PDB entry 7XAZ | X-ray diffraction, 3.00 A resolution | chains A and B

Chain A:
Protein: Angiotensin-converting enzyme 2
Organism: Homo sapiens
Notes: EC 3.4.17.23, 3.4.17.-
UniProtKB: Q9BYF1 (ACE2_HUMAN); residues 19-614 here = UniProt positions 19-614
Chain sequence (596 residues; numbered 19 to 614; the number before each row is that of its first residue):
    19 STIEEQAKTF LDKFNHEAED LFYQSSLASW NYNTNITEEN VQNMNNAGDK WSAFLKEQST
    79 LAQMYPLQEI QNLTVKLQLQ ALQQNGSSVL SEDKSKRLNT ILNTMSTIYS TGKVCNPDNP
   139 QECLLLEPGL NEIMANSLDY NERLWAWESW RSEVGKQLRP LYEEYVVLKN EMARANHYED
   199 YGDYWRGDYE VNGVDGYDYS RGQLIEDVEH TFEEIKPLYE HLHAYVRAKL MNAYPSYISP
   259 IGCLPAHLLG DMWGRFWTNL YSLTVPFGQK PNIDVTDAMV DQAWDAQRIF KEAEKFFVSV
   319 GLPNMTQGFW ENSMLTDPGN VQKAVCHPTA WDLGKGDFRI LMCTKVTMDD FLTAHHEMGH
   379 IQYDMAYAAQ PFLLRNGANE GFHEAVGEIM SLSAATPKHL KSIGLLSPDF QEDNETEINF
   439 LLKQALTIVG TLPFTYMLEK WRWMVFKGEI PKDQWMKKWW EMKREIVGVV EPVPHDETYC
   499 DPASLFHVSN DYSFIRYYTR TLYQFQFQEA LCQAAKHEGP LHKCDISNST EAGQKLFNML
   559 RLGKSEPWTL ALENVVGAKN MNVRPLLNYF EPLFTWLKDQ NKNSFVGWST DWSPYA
Curated features (UniProtKB/Swiss-Prot):
  - region (Interaction with SARS-CoV spike glycoprotein): Asp-30 to Tyr-41, Met-82 to Pro-84, Lys-353 to Arg-357
  - active site: Glu-375 (Proton acceptor), His-505 (Proton donor)
  - binding site (chloride): Arg-169, Trp-477, Lys-481
  - binding site (substrate): Arg-273, His-345, Pro-346, Tyr-515
  - binding site (Zn(2+)): His-374, His-378, Glu-402
  - glycosylation (N-linked (GlcNAc...) asparagine): Asn-53, Asn-90, Asn-103, Asn-322, Asn-432, Asn-546
  - mutagenesis: Ser-19 (S19P: Increases slightly the interaction with RBD domain of SARS-CoV-2 spike protein), Gln-24 to Lys-26 (Slightly inhibits interaction with SARS-CoV spike glycoprotein), Gln-24 (Q24T: Increases slightly the interaction with RBD domain of SARS-CoV-2 spike protein), Ala-25 (A25V: Increases slightly the interaction with RBD domain of SARS-CoV-2 spike protein), Thr-27 (T27Y: Increases slightly the interaction with RBD domain of SARS-CoV-2 spike protein. In sACE2.v2.2; increases interaction with RBD domain of SARS-CoV-2 spike protein ...), Leu-29 (L29F: Increases slightly the interaction with RBD domain of SARS-CoV-2 spike protein), Lys-31 (K31D: Abolishes interaction with SARS-CoV spike glycoprotein; K31Y: Increases slightly the interaction with RBD domain of SARS-CoV-2 spike protein), Asn-33 (N33D: Increases slightly the interaction with RBD domain of SARS-CoV-2 spike protein), His-34 (H34A: Increases slightly the interaction with RBD domain of SARS-CoV-2 spike protein), Glu-37 (E37A: No effect on interaction with SARS-CoV spike glycoprotein), Asp-38 (D38A: No effect on interaction with SARS-CoV spike glycoprotein), Leu-39 (L39R: Increases slightly the interaction with RBD domain of SARS-CoV-2 spike protein), 48 further mutagenesis entries in UniProt
Cystine bridges: Cys-133/Cys-141, Cys-344/Cys-361, Cys-530/Cys-542
Covalently attached groups: N-acetylglucosamine (NAG) linked to Asn-53, Asn-90, Asn-322, Asn-432, Asn-546
Bound ions: Zn2+: His-374, His-378, Glu-402
Reported in the primary citation:
  - post-translational modification sites: Asn-90
  - conformationally variable residues (side-chain flip): Asp-38

Chain B:
Protein: Spike protein S1
Organism: Severe acute respiratory syndrome coronavirus 2
Notes: fragment: Omicron RBD
UniProtKB: P0DTC2 (SPIKE_SARS2); residues 333-527 here = UniProt positions 333-527
Chain sequence (195 residues; row label = number of the first residue in the row):
   333 TNLCPFDEVF NATKFASVYA WNRKRISNCV ADYSVLYNLA PFFTFKCYGV SPTKLNDLCF
   393 TNVYADSFVI RGDEVRQIAP GQTGNIADYN YKLPDDFTGC VIAWNSNKLD SKVSGNYNYL
   453 YRLFRKSNLK PFERDISTEI YQAGNKPCNG VAGFNCYFPL RSYSFRPTYG VGHQPYRVVV
   513 LSFELLHAPA TVCGP
Sequence notes: variant Asp-339 (Gly in P0DTC2), Lys-346 (Arg in P0DTC2), Leu-371 (Ser in P0DTC2), Pro-373 (Ser in P0DTC2), Phe-375 (Ser in P0DTC2), Asn-417 (Lys in P0DTC2), Lys-440 (Asn in P0DTC2), Ser-446 (Gly in P0DTC2), Asn-477 (Ser in P0DTC2), Lys-478 (Thr in P0DTC2), Ala-484 (Glu in P0DTC2), Arg-493 (Gln in P0DTC2), Ser-496 (Gly in P0DTC2), Arg-498 (Gln in P0DTC2), Tyr-501 (Asn in P0DTC2), His-505 (Tyr in P0DTC2)
Curated features (UniProtKB/Swiss-Prot):
  - region: Arg-403 to Asp-405 (Integrin-binding motif), Asn-448 to Phe-456 (Immunodominant HLA epitope recognized by the CD8+)
  - glycosylation: Asn-343 (N-linked (GlcNAc...) (complex) asparagine)
  - natural variant: Asp-339 (G339D: In strain: Omicron/BA.1, Omicron/BA.2 and 4 more; this construct carries the variant), Lys-346 (R346K: In strain: Mu/B.1.621; this construct carries the variant), Leu-368 (L368I: In strain: Omicron/XBB.1.5, Omicron/EG.5.1), Leu-371 (S371L: In strain: Omicron/BA.1; this construct carries the variant), Pro-373 (S373P: In strain: Omicron/BA.1, Omicron/BA.2 and 7 more; this construct carries the variant), Phe-375 (S375F: In strain: Omicron/BA.1, Omicron/BA.2 and 7 more; this construct carries the variant), Thr-376 (T376A: In strain: Omicron/BA.2, Omicron/BA.2.12.1 and 5 more), Asp-405 (D405N: In strain: Omicron/BA.2, Omicron/BA.2.12.1 and 6 more), Arg-408 (R408S: In strain: Omicron/BA.2, Omicron/BA.2.12.1 and 6 more), Asn-417 (K417N: In strain: Beta/B.1.351, Omicron/BA.1 and 8 more; this construct carries the variant), Lys-440 (N440K: In strain: Omicron/BA.1, Omicron/BA.2 and 7 more; this construct carries the variant), Lys-444 (K444T: In strain: Omicron/BQ.1.1), 16 further natural variant entries in UniProt
  - mutagenesis: Asn-343 (N343Q: Reduced viral infectivity), Leu-452 (L452R: Increased resistance to neutralizing antibodies. Decreases HLA binding to NF9 epitope. Increased binding affinity to human ACE2), Tyr-453 (Y453F: Decreased HLA binding to NF9 epitope. Increased binding affinity to human ACE2), Ala-475 (A475V: Increased resistance to neutralizing antibodies), Val-483 (V483A: Increased resistance to neutralizing antibodies), Phe-490 (F490L: Increased resistance to neutralizing antibodies and human covalescent sera neutralization), His-519 (H519P: Increased resistance to human covalescent sera neutralization)
Cystine bridges: Cys-336/Cys-361, Cys-379/Cys-432, Cys-391/Cys-525, Cys-480/Cys-488
Covalently attached groups: N-acetylglucosamine (NAG) linked to Asn-343
Reported in the primary citation:
  - mutagenesis - R408S: unchanged binding to Angiotensin-converting enzyme 2 (chain A)
  - conformationally variable residues (loop rearrangement, side-chain flip): Lys-346, Tyr-449, Asn-450
  - mutagenesis - S496G (3.6-fold): increased binding to Angiotensin-converting enzyme 2 (chain A)

Interface between chain A and chain B:
Contacting residue pairs (30):
  Ser-19(A) with Ala-475(B); Asn-477(B), hydrogen bond (backbone-side chain)
  Gln-24(A) with Ala-475(B); Asn-487(B), hydrogen bond
  Thr-27(A) with Phe-456(B); Ala-475(B); Tyr-489(B)
  Phe-28(A) with Tyr-489(B)
  Lys-31(A) with Phe-456(B); Tyr-489(B)
  His-34(A) with Tyr-453(B), hydrogen bond; Leu-455(B); Arg-493(B)
  Glu-35(A) with Arg-493(B), salt bridge
  Asp-38(A) with Arg-493(B), salt bridge; Ser-496(B), hydrogen bond
  Tyr-41(A) with Arg-498(B); Thr-500(B), hydrogen bond; Tyr-501(B)
  Gln-42(A) with Arg-498(B)
  Met-82(A) with Phe-486(B), hydrophobic
  Tyr-83(A) with Phe-486(B); Asn-487(B), hydrogen bond; Tyr-489(B)
  Lys-353(A) with Tyr-501(B); Gly-502(B), hydrogen bond (backbone-backbone); His-505(B)
  Gly-354(A) with Gly-502(B)
  Asp-355(A) with Thr-500(B), hydrogen bond
  Arg-357(A) with Thr-500(B), hydrogen bond
Also at the interface, not in a pair above, chain A (21 interface residues in all): Asp-30, Glu-37, Leu-45, Leu-79, Asn-330
Also at the interface, not in a pair above, chain B (20 interface residues in all): Asn-417, Tyr-449, Tyr-473, Gly-476, Ser-494
The authors on this interface:
  - residue pairs: Glu-35(A)/Arg-493(B) (salt bridge), Asp-38(A)/Ser-496(B) (hydrogen bond), Asp-38(A)/Arg-493(B) (salt bridge), Arg-493(B)/His-34(A)
  - interface residues, chain A: Ser-19(A), Gln-24(A), His-34(A), Glu-35(A), Tyr-41(A), Tyr-83(A), Lys-353(A), Asp-355(A)

Summary:
Chain A and chain B form an interface of 21 and 20 residues respectively; the contacts include 9 hydrogen
bonds and 2 salt bridges. Polar pairs include Glu-35(A)/Arg-493(B), Asp-38(A)/Arg-493(B) and
Ser-19(A)/Asn-477(B). The authors report salt bridges between Glu-35(A) and Arg-493(B) and Asp-38(A) and
Arg-493(B); a hydrogen bond between Asp-38(A) and Ser-496(B); a contact between Arg-493(B) and His-34(A). The
paper reports that S496G of chain B increases binding to Angiotensin-converting enzyme 2 (chain A); interface
residues Ser-19(A), Gln-24(A) and His-34(A) among others.
Here chain A is Angiotensin-converting enzyme 2 (Homo sapiens) and chain B is Spike protein S1 (Severe acute
respiratory syndrome coronavirus 2). Entry 7XAZ (Crystal structure of Omicron BA.1.1 RBD complexed with hACE2)
was determined by X-ray diffraction (same publication as 7XB0 and 7XB1).
